PDB entry 8YQW | electron microscopy, 2.68 A resolution | chains A and C of the 9 polymer chains in the assembly

Chain A:
Protein: DNA-directed RNA polymerase subunit
Source organism: African swine fever virus
Notes: EC 2.7.7.6
UniProt: A0A3S7XUW7 (A0A3S7XUW7_ASF); numbering as in UniProt (aligned over 1-1450)
Sequence (1450 residues; row label = number of the first residue in the row):
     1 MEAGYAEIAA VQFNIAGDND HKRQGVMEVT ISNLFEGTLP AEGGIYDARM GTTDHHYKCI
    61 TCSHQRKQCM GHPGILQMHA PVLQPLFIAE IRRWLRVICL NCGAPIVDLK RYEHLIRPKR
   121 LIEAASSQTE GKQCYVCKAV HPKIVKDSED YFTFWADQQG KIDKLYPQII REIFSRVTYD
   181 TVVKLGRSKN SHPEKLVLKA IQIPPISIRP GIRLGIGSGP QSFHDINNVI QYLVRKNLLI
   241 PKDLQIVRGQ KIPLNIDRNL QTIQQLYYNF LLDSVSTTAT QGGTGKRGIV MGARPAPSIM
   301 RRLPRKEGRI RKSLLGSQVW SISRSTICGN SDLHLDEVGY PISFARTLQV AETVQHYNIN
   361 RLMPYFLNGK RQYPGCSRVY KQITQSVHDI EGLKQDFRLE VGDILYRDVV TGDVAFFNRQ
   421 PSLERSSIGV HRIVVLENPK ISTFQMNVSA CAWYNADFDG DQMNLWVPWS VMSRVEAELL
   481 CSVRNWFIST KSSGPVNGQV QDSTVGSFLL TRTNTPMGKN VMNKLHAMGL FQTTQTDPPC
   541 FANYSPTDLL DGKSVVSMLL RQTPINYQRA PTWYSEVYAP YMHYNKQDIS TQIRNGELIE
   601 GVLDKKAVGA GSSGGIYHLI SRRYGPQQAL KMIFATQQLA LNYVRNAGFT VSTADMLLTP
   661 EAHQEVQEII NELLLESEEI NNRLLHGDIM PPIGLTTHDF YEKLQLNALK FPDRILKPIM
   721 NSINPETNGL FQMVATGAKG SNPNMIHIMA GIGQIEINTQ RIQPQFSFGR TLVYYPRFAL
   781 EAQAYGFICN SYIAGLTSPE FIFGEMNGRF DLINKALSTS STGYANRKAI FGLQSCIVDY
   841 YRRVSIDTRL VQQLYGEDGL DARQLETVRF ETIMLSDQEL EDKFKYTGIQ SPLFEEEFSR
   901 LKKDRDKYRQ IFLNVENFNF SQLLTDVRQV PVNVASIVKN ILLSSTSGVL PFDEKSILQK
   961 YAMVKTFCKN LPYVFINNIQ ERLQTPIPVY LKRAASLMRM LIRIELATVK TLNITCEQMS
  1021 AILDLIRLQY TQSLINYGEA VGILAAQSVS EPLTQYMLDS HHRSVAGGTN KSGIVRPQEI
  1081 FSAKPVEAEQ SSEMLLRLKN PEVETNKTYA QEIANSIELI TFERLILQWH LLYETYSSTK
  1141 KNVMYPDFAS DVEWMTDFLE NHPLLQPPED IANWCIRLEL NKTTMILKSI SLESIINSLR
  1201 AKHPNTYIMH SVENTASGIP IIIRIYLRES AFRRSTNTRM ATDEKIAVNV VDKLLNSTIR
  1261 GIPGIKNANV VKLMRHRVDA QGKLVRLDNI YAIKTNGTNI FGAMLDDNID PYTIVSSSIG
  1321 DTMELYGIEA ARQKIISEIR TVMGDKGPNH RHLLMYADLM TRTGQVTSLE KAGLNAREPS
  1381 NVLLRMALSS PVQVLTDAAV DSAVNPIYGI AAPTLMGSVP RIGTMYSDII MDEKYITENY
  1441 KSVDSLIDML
Unresolved in the structure: 1, 212-224, 276-296, 1443-1450
Bound ions: Zn2+ site 1: Cys-59, Cys-62, Cys-69, His-72; Zn2+ site 2: Cys-99, Cys-102, Cys-134, Cys-137; Mg2+: Asp-459, Asp-461

Chain C:
Protein: DNA-directed RNA polymerase RPB3-11 homolog
Source organism: African swine fever virus
UniProt: A0A2X0RUE7 (A0A2X0RUE7_ASF); residues 1-359 here = UniProt positions 1-359
Sequence (359 residues; row label = number of the first residue in the row):
     1 MEKIFQNVEI KPFLIDFSNL FIKNAAKKLF QLEEQLPLVP VNVVMDFKGI SRAAVHGLSR
    61 VLQDEIPNYM LDIKPGGYKI EDSTDLFMTE QFIRNRINFI PIYAKNETLV FALRSLNNSC
   121 EVKTIYSRDL IQVAGPKLKY PIFNPTFEIG FLQPGKSLII EDIYIKKGIG RKHAAFNLAV
   181 KTHFSHLDIE QYPTDKKEYM ALSGYKQSSM TSDPRHHRLG LCFPAVPLPH INQAVRTYLK
   241 NACRIIIGRI QSIQKIYENF EEPQPELVLF SMDEEKTKAI ITIKDETHTI GNLLKTYIYE
   301 MIPDISFVGY QCVPHKQEMV LTIIHKASQE DLITLLEKSI QNIIQTFQIL EKNVDELIA
Unresolved in the structure: 1-2

How chain A and chain C interact:
Residue-residue contacts (52; chain A residue first):
  Asn-330(A) with His-315(C)
  Asp-332(A) with Val-313(C); Pro-314(C); His-315(C)
  Val-434(A) with His-315(C)
  Asn-438(A) with Gln-317(C)
  Pro-516(A) with Leu-202(C), hydrophobic
  Met-517(A) with Tyr-192(C), hydrophobic; Leu-202(C), hydrophobic; Tyr-205(C); Lys-206(C)
  Val-521(A) with Met-210(C); Thr-211(C)
  Met-522(A) with Met-210(C)
  Asn-523(A) with Met-210(C), hydrogen bond (backbone-backbone); Thr-211(C)
  Lys-524(A) with Tyr-299(C); Pro-303(C), hydrogen bond (side chain-backbone); Asp-304(C); Ile-305(C), hydrogen bond (side chain-backbone)
  Leu-525(A) with Lys-295(C); Tyr-299(C), hydrophobic
  His-526(A) with Ser-209(C), hydrogen bond (side chain-backbone); Met-210(C), hydrogen bond (side chain-backbone)
  Met-528(A) with Tyr-299(C), hydrophobic; Phe-307(C); Val-308(C)
  Gln-532(A) with Lys-295(C); Gly-309(C); Tyr-310(C); Gln-311(C)
  Thr-533(A) with Gln-311(C)
  Gln-535(A) with Gln-311(C)
  Pro-538(A) with Phe-307(C), hydrophobic; Ile-324(C), hydrophobic
  Pro-539(A) with Ser-306(C)
  Cys-540(A) with Lys-276(C); Ser-306(C); Lys-326(C)
  Phe-541(A) with Ile-305(C); Ser-306(C), hydrogen bond (backbone-backbone)
  Ala-542(A) with Asp-304(C); Ile-305(C); Ser-306(C); Lys-326(C)
  Pro-546(A) with Tyr-299(C); Pro-303(C), hydrophobic
  Leu-549(A) with Thr-211(C)
  Tyr-643(A) with Met-210(C), hydrophobic
  Asn-646(A) with Ser-209(C), hydrogen bond (backbone-side chain); Met-210(C), hydrogen bond
  Thr-727(A) with Ala-201(C)
Other interface residues (no listed pair), chain A (34 interface residues in all): Leu-333, Leu-436, Leu-530, Phe-531, Asp-537, Tyr-544, Arg-645, Ala-654
Other interface residues (no listed pair), chain C (33 interface residues in all): Arg-52, Met-200, Gln-207, Ser-208, Ser-212, Lys-278, His-288

In short:
Chain A and chain C form an interface of 34 and 33 residues respectively, with 8 hydrogen bonds. Polar pairs
include Lys-524(A)/Pro-303(C), Lys-524(A)/Ile-305(C) and His-526(A)/Ser-209(C). Cys-59(A), Cys-62(A),
Cys-69(A) and His-72(A) form the Zn2+ site 1. Cys-99(A), Cys-102(A), Cys-134(A) and Cys-137(A) coordinate Zn2+
site 2.
Chain A is DNA-directed RNA polymerase subunit and chain C is DNA-directed RNA polymerase RPB3-11 homolog,
both from African swine fever virus; the structure, ASFV RNA polymerase-M1249L complex3, was determined by
electron microscopy, deposited together with 8YQT, 8YQU, 8YQV, 8YQX, 8YQY and 8YQZ.
